1UXI - chains A and B; structure by X-ray diffraction, 2.10 A resolution.

[Chain A (and B)]
Name: Malate dehydrogenase
Source organism: Chloroflexus aurantiacus
Notes: EC 1.1.1.37; chain B of this document is another copy of the same molecule, construct and numbering; everything in this record applies to it too
Reference sequence: P80040 (MDH_CHLAU); residues 1-309 here = UniProt positions 1-309
Sequence (309 residues; numbered 1 to 309; the number before each row is that of its first residue):
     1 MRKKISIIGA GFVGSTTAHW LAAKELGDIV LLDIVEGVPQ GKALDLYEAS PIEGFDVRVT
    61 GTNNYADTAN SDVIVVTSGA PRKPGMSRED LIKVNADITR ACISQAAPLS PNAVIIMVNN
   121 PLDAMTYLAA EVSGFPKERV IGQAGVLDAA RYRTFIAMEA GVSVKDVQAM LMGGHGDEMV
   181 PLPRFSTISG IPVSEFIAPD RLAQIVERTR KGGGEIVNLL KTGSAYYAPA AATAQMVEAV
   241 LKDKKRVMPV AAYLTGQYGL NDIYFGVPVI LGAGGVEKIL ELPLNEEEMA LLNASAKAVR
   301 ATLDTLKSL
Unresolved in the structure: 1
Sequence notes: engineered mutation K165 (Glu in P80040)
Residues lining bound ligands:
  - fumaric acid (FUM): R82, R88, N120, L147, R151, H175, G213, G214, V217, S224, A225
  - NAD (nicotinamide-adenine-dinucleotide): I8, G9, A10, G11, F12, V13, G14, L32, D33, I34, V35, Y65, T77, S78, G79, A80, P81, R82, L91, N95, I98, A101, C102, V118, N119, N120, L122, Q143, A144, L147, H175, S224, A225, P229
Swiss-Prot annotation at these positions:
  - active site: H175 (Proton acceptor)
  - binding site (NAD(+)): G9 to G14, D33, N95, V118 to N120
  - binding site (substrate): R82, R88, N120, R151
  - mutagenesis: T187 (T187C: Forms an intersubunit disulfide bridge, which makes the enzyme more resistant to thermal denaturation. The mutation does not alter the quaternary structure of the enzyme)

[How chain A and chain B interact]
Pairs across the interface (103):
  F12(A) with F12(B), hydrophobic
  S15(A) with Y227(B), hydrogen bond
  T16(A) with Y227(B)
  H19(A) with H19(B), hydrogen bond; W20(B); Y227(B)
  W20(A) with H19(B); E53(B); F55(B), hydrophobic
  K24(A) with E53(B), salt bridge
  E36(A) with K221(B)
  G37(A) with L219(B)
  V38(A) with L219(B); L220(B)
  Q40(A) with L219(B)
  G41(A) with L219(B); L220(B)
  K42(A) with L220(B); Y226(B); Y227(B)
  L44(A) with R208(B); E215(B)
  D45(A) with I216(B); A225(B); Y226(B), hydrogen bond (side chain-backbone); Y227(B), hydrogen bond (side chain-backbone); A228(B), hydrogen bond (side chain-backbone); P229(B)
  L46(A) with Y227(B), hydrophobic
  Y47(A) with T154(B); M158(B), hydrophobic
  E48(A) with A150(B); R151(B), salt bridge; T154(B); F155(B); I216(B); A228(B)
  A49(A) with Y227(B); A228(B), hydrophobic; A231(B), hydrophobic
  S50(A) with V164(B)
  P51(A) with A150(B); R153(B); T154(B); V164(B), hydrophobic
  I52(A) with A150(B), hydrophobic; A228(B); A231(B); A232(B); Q235(B)
  E53(A) with W20(B); K24(B), salt bridge
  G54(A) with K165(B)
  F55(A) with W20(B), hydrophobic; V164(B)
  D56(A) with S163(B), hydrogen bond; V164(B); K165(B), salt bridge
  A150(A) with E48(B); P51(B); I52(B), hydrophobic
  R151(A) with E48(B), salt bridge
  R153(A) with P51(B), hydrogen bond (side chain-backbone)
  T154(A) with Y47(B); E48(B); P51(B)
  F155(A) with E48(B)
  S163(A) with D56(B), hydrogen bond
  V164(A) with S50(B); P51(B), hydrophobic; F55(B); D56(B)
  K165(A) with G54(B); D56(B), salt bridge
  R208(A) with L44(B)
  E215(A) with L44(B)
  I216(A) with D45(B); E48(B)
  L219(A) with G37(B); V38(B); G41(B)
  L220(A) with V38(B); G41(B); K42(B)
  K221(A) with E36(B)
  A225(A) with D45(B)
  Y226(A) with K42(B); D45(B), hydrogen bond (backbone-side chain)
  Y227(A) with S15(B), hydrogen bond; H19(B); K42(B); D45(B), hydrogen bond (backbone-side chain); L46(B), hydrophobic; A49(B)
  A228(A) with D45(B), hydrogen bond (backbone-side chain); E48(B); A49(B), hydrophobic; I52(B)
  P229(A) with D45(B)
  A231(A) with A49(B), hydrophobic; I52(B)
  A232(A) with I52(B)
  Q235(A) with I52(B)
Also at the interface, not in a pair above, chain A (50 interface residues in all): E25, V146, M158
Also at the interface, not in a pair above, chain B (50 interface residues in all): T16, E25, Q40, V146

[In short]
Chain A and chain B each contribute 50 residues to their interface; the contacts include 12 hydrogen bonds and
6 salt bridges. Among the polar pairs are K24(A)-E53(B), E48(A)-R151(B) and D56(A)-K165(B). Chain A binds NAD
and fumaric acid.
Chain A and chain B are both Malate dehydrogenase (Chloroflexus aurantiacus); the structure, Large improvement
in the thermal stability of a tetrameric malate dehydrogenase by single point mutations at ..., was determined
by X-ray diffraction together with 1UXG, 1UXH, 1UXJ and 1UXK from the same study.
